5YPL - chain A; structure by X-ray diffraction, 1.80 A resolution.

# Chain A
Molecule: Metallo-beta-lactamase NDM-1
Source organism: Escherichia coli
Reference sequence: A0A0A7Y424 (A0A0A7Y424_ECOLX); residues 29-270 here correspond to UniProt positions 23-264 (UniProt number = residue number - 6)
Amino-acid sequence (242 residues; each row starts with the number of its first residue):
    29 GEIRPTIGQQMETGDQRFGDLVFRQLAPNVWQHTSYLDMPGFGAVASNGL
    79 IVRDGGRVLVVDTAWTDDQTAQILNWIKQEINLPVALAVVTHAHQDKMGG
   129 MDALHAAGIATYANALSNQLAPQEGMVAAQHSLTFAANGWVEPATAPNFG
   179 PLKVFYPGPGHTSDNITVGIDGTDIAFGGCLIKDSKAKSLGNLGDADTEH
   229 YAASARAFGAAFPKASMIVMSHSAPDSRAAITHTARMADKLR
Unresolved in the structure: 29-41
Ion coordination: Zn2+ site 1: His120, His122, His189 (together with Hydrolyzed Imipenem); Zn2+ site 2: Asp124, Cys208, His250 (together with Hydrolyzed Imipenem)
Residues lining bound ligands: Hydrolyzed Imipenem (HIW; (2R,4S)-2-[(1S,2R)-1-carboxy-2-hydroxypropyl]-4-[(2-{[(Z)-iminomethyl]amino}ethyl)sulfanyl]-3,4-dihydro-2H-pyrrole-5-ca rboxylic acid): Met67, Val73, Trp93, His120, His122, Gln123, Asp124, His189, Cys208, Lys211, Leu218, Gly219, Asn220, His250
What the authors report for this chain:
  - binding site for Hydrolyzed Imipenem: Lys211, Asn220
  - Zn2+ coordination: His120, His122, Asp124, His189, Cys208, His250

# Summary
Bound to chain A: Hydrolyzed Imipenem. His120, His122 and His189 form the Zn2+ site 1. Asp124, Cys208 and
His250 coordinate Zn2+ site 2. The paper reports a binding site for Hydrolyzed Imipenem at Lys211 and Asn220;
Zn2+ coordination by His120, His122 and Asp124 among others.
Chain A is Metallo-beta-lactamase NDM-1 (Escherichia coli); the structure, Crystal structure of NDM-1 bound to
hydrolyzed imipenem representing an EP complex, was determined by X-ray diffraction, deposited together with
5YPI, 5YPK, 5YPM and 5YPN.
